Entry 6RDO (electron microscopy, 3.10 A resolution); this record covers chains 1 and 5 of the 31 polymer chains in the assembly.

# Chain 1
Name: ATP synthase associated protein ASA1
Source organism: Polytomella sp. Pringsheim 198.80
UniProt: Q85JD5 (Q85JD5_9CHLO); residue numbers follow UniProt; this construct covers 1-618
Amino-acid sequence (618 residues; row label = number of the first residue in the row):
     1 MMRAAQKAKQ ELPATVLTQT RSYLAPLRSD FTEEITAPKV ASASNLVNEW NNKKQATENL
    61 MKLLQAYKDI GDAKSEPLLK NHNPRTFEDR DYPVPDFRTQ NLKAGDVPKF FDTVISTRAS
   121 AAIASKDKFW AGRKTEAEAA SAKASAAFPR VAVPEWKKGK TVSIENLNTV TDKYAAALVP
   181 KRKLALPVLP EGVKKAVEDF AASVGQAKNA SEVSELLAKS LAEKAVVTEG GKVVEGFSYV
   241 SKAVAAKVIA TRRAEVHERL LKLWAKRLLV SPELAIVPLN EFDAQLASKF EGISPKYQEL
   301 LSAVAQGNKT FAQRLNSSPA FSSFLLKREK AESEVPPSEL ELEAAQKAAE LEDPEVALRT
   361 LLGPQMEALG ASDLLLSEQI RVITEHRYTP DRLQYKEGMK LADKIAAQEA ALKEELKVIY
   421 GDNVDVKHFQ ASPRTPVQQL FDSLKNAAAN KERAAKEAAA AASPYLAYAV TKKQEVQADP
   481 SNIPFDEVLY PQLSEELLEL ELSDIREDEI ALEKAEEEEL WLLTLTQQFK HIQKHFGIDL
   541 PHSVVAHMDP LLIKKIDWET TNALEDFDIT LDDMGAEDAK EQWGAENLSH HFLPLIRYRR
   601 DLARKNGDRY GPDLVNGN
Not modelled in the structure: 1-22, 618

# Chain 5
Name: Mitochondrial F1F0 ATP synthase associated 14 kDa protein
Source organism: Polytomella sp. Pringsheim 198.80
UniProt: A0A024FSR7 (A0A024FSR7_9CHLO); residues 1-123 here = UniProt positions 1-123
Amino-acid sequence (123 residues; row label = number of the first residue in the row):
     1 MKLLPESLQQ EAATAAVVAS WVLWHLDTQL LPTIMREHKL HACWAAAAKR YNEKLFKLNP
    61 SYDRVLSLPA VSKNQVLENV FHTAPKAPVE HLEKMVSANS KVYDALNLQS KRVLIWQVKP
   121 ALF

# Chain 1 / chain 5 interface
Contacting residue pairs (149; chain 1 residue first):
  Leu-79(1) with Val-80(5), hydrophobic
  His-82(1) with Asn-79(5); Val-80(5)
  Asn-83(1) with Val-76(5)
  Pro-84(1) with Val-71(5), hydrophobic; Asn-79(5)
  Arg-85(1) with Pro-69(5); Val-71(5), hydrogen bond (side chain-backbone); Lys-73(5); Val-76(5)
  Glu-88(1) with Pro-69(5); Ala-70(5), hydrogen bond (side chain-backbone); Val-71(5)
  Arg-90(1) with Ser-67(5), hydrogen bond (side chain-backbone); Leu-68(5); Pro-69(5)
  Val-94(1) with Leu-66(5), hydrophobic
  Pro-95(1) with Leu-66(5)
  Phe-97(1) with Tyr-62(5), hydrophobic
  Arg-98(1) with Phe-56(5), hydrogen bond (side chain-backbone); Lys-57(5); Asn-59(5), hydrogen bond (side chain-backbone); Tyr-62(5); Asp-63(5), salt bridge
  Phe-111(1) with Tyr-62(5); Asp-63(5); Val-65(5), hydrophobic; Leu-66(5), hydrophobic
  Val-114(1) with Leu-66(5), hydrophobic
  Ile-115(1) with Val-65(5), hydrophobic; Leu-66(5), hydrophobic; Ala-70(5)
  Arg-118(1) with Leu-66(5), hydrogen bond (side chain-backbone); Leu-68(5), hydrogen bond (side chain-backbone); Ala-70(5)
  Ala-119(1) with Ala-70(5)
  Ala-122(1) with Val-71(5), hydrophobic
  Ile-123(1) with Gln-75(5)
  Lys-126(1) with Asn-79(5)
  Val-151(1) with Met-95(5), hydrophobic
  Val-153(1) with Met-95(5), hydrophobic
  Pro-154(1) with Asn-99(5); Val-102(5), hydrophobic
  Trp-156(1) with Leu-106(5)
  Thr-161(1) with Leu-106(5); Leu-108(5)
  Val-162(1) with Val-102(5); Leu-106(5), hydrogen bond (backbone-backbone); Asn-107(5)
  Ser-163(1) with Asn-107(5)
  Ile-164(1) with Tyr-103(5), hydrophobic; Asn-107(5)
  Leu-167(1) with Asn-99(5); Tyr-103(5), hydrophobic
  Val-170(1) with Asn-99(5)
  Tyr-174(1) with His-91(5); Leu-92(5); Met-95(5); Asn-99(5), hydrogen bond
  Ala-175(1) with Leu-92(5)
  Leu-178(1) with Pro-88(5); Val-89(5); Leu-92(5), hydrophobic
  Phe-282(1) with Tyr-62(5), hydrophobic
  Leu-286(1) with Phe-56(5), hydrophobic; Tyr-62(5), hydrophobic
  Ala-287(1) with Phe-56(5)
  Ser-288(1) with Phe-56(5)
  Lys-289(1) with Glu-53(5); Lys-57(5)
  Phe-290(1) with Asn-52(5); Glu-53(5), hydrogen bond (backbone-side chain); Phe-56(5), hydrophobic
  Glu-291(1) with Lys-49(5), salt bridge; Glu-53(5)
  Ile-293(1) with Phe-56(5), hydrophobic
  Glu-397(1) with Ser-72(5), hydrogen bond; Asn-74(5), hydrogen bond; Gln-75(5)
  Lys-400(1) with Asn-74(5)
  Leu-401(1) with Lys-73(5); Leu-77(5), hydrophobic
  Lys-404(1) with Asn-74(5), hydrogen bond; Leu-77(5); Glu-78(5), salt bridge
  Ser-463(1) with Tyr-103(5); Asp-104(5), hydrogen bond
  Pro-464(1) with Tyr-103(5)
  Tyr-465(1) with Val-96(5); Asn-99(5); Ser-100(5); Tyr-103(5), hydrophobic
  Leu-466(1) with Ser-100(5)
  Ala-469(1) with Val-96(5), hydrophobic
  Lys-473(1) with Leu-92(5)
  Leu-497(1) with Phe-81(5), hydrophobic
  Leu-500(1) with Lys-73(5), hydrogen bond (backbone-side chain)
  Glu-501(1) with Lys-73(5)
  Glu-507(1) with Leu-68(5); Pro-69(5)
  Lys-514(1) with Arg-64(5), hydrogen bond (backbone-side chain)
  Ala-515(1) with Arg-64(5)
  Trp-521(1) with Leu-55(5), hydrophobic
  Leu-522(1) with Leu-55(5), hydrophobic
  Leu-525(1) with Tyr-51(5); Leu-55(5), hydrophobic
  Phe-529(1) with Trp-44(5), hydrophobic
  Ile-532(1) with Leu-40(5), hydrophobic
  Phe-536(1) with Glu-37(5); Leu-40(5), hydrophobic; His-41(5)
  His-542(1) with Thr-33(5); Arg-36(5); Glu-37(5), salt bridge
  Val-545(1) with Leu-40(5), hydrophobic
  Leu-552(1) with Leu-40(5), hydrophobic
  Ile-553(1) with Arg-36(5)
  Ile-556(1) with Met-35(5); Arg-36(5); Lys-39(5); Leu-40(5)
  Asp-557(1) with Arg-36(5), salt bridge
  Glu-559(1) with Lys-39(5), salt bridge
  Thr-560(1) with Pro-32(5); Met-35(5)
  Leu-564(1) with Lys-39(5), hydrogen bond (backbone-side chain)
  Glu-565(1) with Met-35(5); Lys-39(5), hydrogen bond (backbone-side chain)
  Asp-568(1) with His-38(5), salt bridge; Lys-39(5)
  Lys-580(1) with Ala-46(5)
  Glu-581(1) with Ala-46(5); Arg-50(5)
  Trp-583(1) with Ala-42(5), hydrophobic; Cys-43(5), hydrophobic
  Gly-584(1) with Cys-43(5); Ala-47(5)
  Ala-585(1) with Ala-47(5)
  Asn-587(1) with Cys-43(5), hydrogen bond
  Leu-588(1) with Cys-43(5); Trp-44(5), hydrophobic; Ala-47(5), hydrophobic
  His-591(1) with Trp-44(5); Tyr-51(5), hydrogen bond
  Phe-592(1) with Tyr-51(5), hydrophobic; Lys-54(5); Leu-58(5), hydrophobic
  Leu-595(1) with Leu-58(5), hydrophobic
  Arg-599(1) with Leu-58(5), hydrogen bond (side chain-backbone)
Also at the interface, not in a pair above, chain 1 (97 interface residues in all): Asp-96, Thr-171, Ala-177, Gln-394, Ile-405, Gln-408, Gln-477, Asp-504, Ala-511, Glu-518, Phe-567, Asp-578, Gln-582
Also at the interface, not in a pair above, chain 5 (63 interface residues in all): Leu-31, Pro-60, His-82, Glu-93

# In short
97 residues of chain 1 and 63 residues of chain 5 are in contact, with 21 hydrogen bonds and 7 salt bridges.
Polar contacts include Arg-98(1)/Asp-63(5), Glu-291(1)/Lys-49(5) and Lys-404(1)/Glu-78(5).
Here chain 1 is ATP synthase associated protein ASA1 and chain 5 is Mitochondrial F1F0 ATP synthase associated
14 kDa protein, both from Polytomella sp. Pringsheim 198.80. Entry 6RDO (Cryo-EM structure of Polytomella
F-ATP synthase, Rotary substate 1C, composite map) was determined by electron microscopy (same publication as
6RD4, 6RD5, 6RD6, 6RD7, 6RD8, 6RD9 and 46 further entries).
